Entry 2A24 (solution NMR); this record covers chains A and B.

# Chain A
Name: Endothelial PAS domain protein 1
Organism: Homo sapiens
Notes: fragment: C-terminal PAS domain (PAS-B)
Reference sequence: Q99814 (EPAS1_HUMAN); residues 6-112 here correspond to UniProt positions 242-348 (UniProt number = residue number + 236)
Chain sequence (107 residues; numbered 6 to 112; the number before each row is that of its first residue):
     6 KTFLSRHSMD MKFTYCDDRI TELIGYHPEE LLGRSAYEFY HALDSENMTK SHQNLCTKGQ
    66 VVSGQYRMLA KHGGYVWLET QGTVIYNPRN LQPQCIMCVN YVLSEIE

# Chain B
Name: Aryl hydrocarbon receptor nuclear translocator
Organism: Homo sapiens
Notes: fragment: C-terminal PAS domain (PAS-B)
Reference sequence: P27540 (ARNT_HUMAN); residues 7-114 here correspond to UniProt positions 358-465 (UniProt number = residue number + 351)
Chain sequence (108 residues; row label = number of the first residue in the row):
     7 CQPTEFISRH NIEGIFTFVD HRCVATVGYQ PQELLGKNIV EFCHPEDQQL LRDSFQQVVK
    67 LKGQVLSVMF RFRSKNQEWL WMRTSSFTFQ NPYSDEIEYI ICTNTNVK

# Interface between chain A and chain B
Contacting residue pairs - 56 pairs, chain A then chain B:
  Lys6(A) - Asn97(B)
  Lys6(A) - Pro98(B)
  Lys6(A) - Glu104(B)
  Thr7(A) - Phe95(B)
  Thr7(A) - Gln96(B)
  Thr7(A) - Pro98(B)
  Thr7(A) - Glu104(B)
  Phe8(A) - Phe95(B)
  Leu9(A) - Phe95(B)
  Leu9(A) - Tyr105(B)
  Leu9(A) - Ile107(B)
  Arg11(A) - Glu11(B)
  Arg11(A) - Ile13(B)
  Arg11(A) - Thr109(B)
  Thr19(A) - Arg28(B)
  Tyr20(A) - Ile13(B)
  Tyr20(A) - Phe24(B)
  Tyr20(A) - Asp26(B)
  Tyr20(A) - His27(B)
  Tyr20(A) - Arg28(B)
  Asp22(A) - Arg15(B)
  Asp22(A) - Tyr105(B)
  Asp23(A) - Arg15(B)
  Arg24(A) - Arg15(B)
  Arg24(A) - Glu104(B)
  Arg24(A) - Tyr105(B)
  Glu34(A) - His27(B)
  Leu37(A) - His27(B)
  Gln65(A) - Gln70(B)
  Gln65(A) - Phe93(B)
  Gln86(A) - Phe93(B)
  Thr88(A) - Val71(B)
  Thr88(A) - Phe93(B)
  Ile90(A) - Arg89(B)
  Ile90(A) - Ser91(B)
  Tyr91(A) - Arg89(B)
  Pro93(A) - Arg89(B)
  Pro93(A) - Thr111(B)
  Pro93(A) - Asn112(B)
  Pro93(A) - Val113(B)
  Pro93(A) - Lys114(B)
  Arg94(A) - Asn112(B)
  Arg94(A) - Val113(B)
  Arg94(A) - Lys114(B)
  Gln99(A) - Glu11(B)
  Cys100(A) - Glu11(B)
  Met102(A) - Val71(B)
  Met102(A) - Thr109(B)
  Val104(A) - Phe93(B)
  Val104(A) - Phe95(B)
  Tyr106(A) - Gln96(B)
  Tyr106(A) - Pro98(B)
  Val107(A) - Pro98(B)
  Val107(A) - Tyr99(B)
  Leu108(A) - Pro98(B)
  Leu108(A) - Tyr99(B)
Also at the interface, not in a pair above, chain A (27 interface residues in all): Asn92
Also at the interface, not in a pair above, chain B (28 interface residues in all): Pro9, Gly69, Ser73

# Summary
27 residues of chain A and 28 residues of chain B are in contact.
Here chain A is Endothelial PAS domain protein 1 and chain B is Aryl hydrocarbon receptor nuclear
translocator, both from Homo sapiens. Entry 2A24 (HADDOCK Structure of HIF-2a/ARNT PAS-B Heterodimer) was
determined by solution NMR.
